6O9Z - chains A and D of the 12 polymer chains in the assembly; structure by electron microscopy, 3.03 A resolution.

Chain A:
Molecule: Translation initiation factor eIF-2B subunit epsilon
From: Homo sapiens
UniProtKB: Q13144 (EI2BE_HUMAN); residue numbers follow UniProt; this construct covers 1-721
Sequence (721 residues; numbered 1 to 721; the number before each row is that of its first residue):
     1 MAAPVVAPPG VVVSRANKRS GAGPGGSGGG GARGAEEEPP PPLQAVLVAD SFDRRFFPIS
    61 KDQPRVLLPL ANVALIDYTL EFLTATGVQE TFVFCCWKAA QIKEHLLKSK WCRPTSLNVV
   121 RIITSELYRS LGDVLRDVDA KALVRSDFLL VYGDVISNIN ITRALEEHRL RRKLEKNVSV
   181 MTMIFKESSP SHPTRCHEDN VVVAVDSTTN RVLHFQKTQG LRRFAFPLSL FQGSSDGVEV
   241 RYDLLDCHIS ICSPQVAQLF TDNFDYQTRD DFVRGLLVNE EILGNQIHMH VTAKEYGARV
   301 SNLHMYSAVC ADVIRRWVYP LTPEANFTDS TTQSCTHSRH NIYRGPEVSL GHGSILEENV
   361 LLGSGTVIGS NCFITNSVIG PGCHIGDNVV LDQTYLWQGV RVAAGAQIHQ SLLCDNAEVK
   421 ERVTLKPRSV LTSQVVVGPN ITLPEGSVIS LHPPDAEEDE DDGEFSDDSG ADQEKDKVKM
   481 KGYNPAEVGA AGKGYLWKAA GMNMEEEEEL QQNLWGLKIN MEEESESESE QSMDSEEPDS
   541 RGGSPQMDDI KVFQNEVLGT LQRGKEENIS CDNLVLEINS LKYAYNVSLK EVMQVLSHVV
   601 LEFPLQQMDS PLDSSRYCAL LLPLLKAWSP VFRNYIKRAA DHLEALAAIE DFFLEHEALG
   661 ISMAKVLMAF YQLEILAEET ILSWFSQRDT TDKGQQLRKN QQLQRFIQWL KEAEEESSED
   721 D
Unresolved in the structure: 1-40, 467-721
Differences from the reference sequence: conflict Val587 (Ile in Q13144)
Curated features (UniProtKB/Swiss-Prot):
  - modified residue: Ala2 (N-acetylalanine), Arg19 (Omega-N-methylarginine), Ser27 (Phosphoserine), Ser130 (Phosphoserine), Thr322 (Phosphothreonine), Ser450 (Phosphoserine), Ser466 (Phosphoserine), Ser469 (Phosphoserine), Ser532 (Phosphoserine), Ser540 (Phosphoserine), Ser544 (Phosphoserine), Ser717 (Phosphoserine)
  - cross-link (Glycyl lysine isopeptide (Lys-Gly)): Lys61 (interchain with G-Cter in ubiquitin), Lys103 (interchain with G-Cter in ubiquitin), Lys141 (interchain with G-Cter in ubiquitin), Lys217 (interchain with G-Cter in ubiquitin)
  - natural variant: Asp62 (D62V: In VWM5), Leu68 (L68S: In VWM5), Val73 (V73G: In VWM5), Ala74 (A74T: In VWM5), Thr91 (T91A: In VWM5), Leu106 (L106F: In VWM5), Arg113 (R113C: In VWM5; R113H: In VWM5), Arg195 (R195C: In VWM5; R195H: In VWM5), Arg269 (R269G: In VWM5; R269Q: In VWM5), Asp270 (D270H: In VWM5), Arg299 (R299H: In VWM5), Cys310 (C310F: In VWM5), 9 further natural variant entries in UniProt

Chain D:
Molecule: Translation initiation factor eIF-2B subunit beta
From: Homo sapiens
UniProtKB: P49770 (EI2BB_HUMAN); residues 2-351 here = UniProt positions 2-351
Sequence (368 residues; row label = number of the first residue in the row; numbers below 1 keep their minus sign (Met-16 is residue -16)):
   -16 MHHHHHHGGG SENLYFQSPG SAAKGSELSE RIESFVETLK RGGGPRSSEE MARETLGLLR
    44 QIITDHRWSN AGELMELIRR EGRRMTAAQP SETTVGNMVR RVLKIIREEY GRLHGRSDES
   104 DQQESLHKLL TSGGLNEDFS FHYAQLQSNI IEAINELLVE LEGTMENIAA QALEHIHSNE
   164 VIMTIGFSRT VEAFLKEAAR KRKFHVIVAE CAPFCQGHEM AVNLSKAGIE TTVMTDAAIF
   224 AVMSRVNKVI IGTKTILANG ALRAVTGTHT LALAAKHHST PLIVCAPMFK LSPQFPNEED
   284 SFHKFVAPEE VLPFTEGDIL EKVSVHCPVF DYVPPELITL FISNIGGNAP SYIYRLMSEL
   344 YHPDDHVL
Unresolved in the structure: -16 to 7, 99-124
Differences from the reference sequence: initiating methionine (-16); expression tag (-15 to 1)
Curated features (UniProtKB/Swiss-Prot):
  - natural variant: Val85 (V85E: In VWM2), Ala127 (A127V: Found in a patient with Rett syndrome-like phenotype; uncertain significance), Ser171 (S171F: In VWM2), Pro196 (P196S: In VWM2), Gly200 (G200V: In VWM2), Glu213 (E213G: In VWM2), Cys268 (C268Y: In VWM2), Lys273 (K273R: In VWM2), Val316 (V316D: In VWM2), Gly329 (G329V: In VWM2)
What the authors report for this chain:
  - mutagenesis - N132D: increased catalytic activity with Eukaryotic translation initiation factor 2 subunit 1

Interface between chain A and chain D:
Pairs across the interface (42):
  Glu81(A) - Arg24(D)  salt bridge
  Thr84(A) - Arg24(D)
  Ala85(A) - Arg24(D)
  Lys110(A) - Glu20(D)  salt bridge
  Thr115(A) - Glu16(D)
  Lys186(A) - Phe297(D)
  Glu187(A) - Phe297(D)
  Glu187(A) - Thr298(D)
  Ser188(A) - Phe297(D)
  Ser189(A) - Gly300(D)
  Ser191(A) - Gly300(D)
  Ser191(A) - Asp301(D)  hydrogen bond (side chain-backbone)
  His192(A) - Phe297(D)
  His192(A) - Gly300(D)
  His192(A) - Leu303(D)
  Pro193(A) - Glu304(D)
  Thr194(A) - Phe297(D)
  Ala293(A) - Glu292(D)
  Lys294(A) - Glu292(D)
  Tyr296(A) - Phe297(D)  hydrophobic
  Asp312(A) - Phe297(D)
  Arg315(A) - Pro291(D)
  Arg315(A) - Leu303(D)
  Arg315(A) - Glu304(D)
  Arg316(A) - Phe288(D)
  Arg316(A) - Ala290(D)
  Arg316(A) - Pro291(D)
  Trp317(A) - Ala290(D)
  Trp317(A) - Pro291(D)
  Trp317(A) - Leu295(D)
  Trp317(A) - Phe297(D)  hydrophobic
  Trp317(A) - Leu303(D)  hydrophobic
  Tyr319(A) - Phe288(D)
  Tyr319(A) - Val289(D)  hydrophobic
  Tyr319(A) - Ala290(D)
  Pro320(A) - Arg24(D)
  Ala325(A) - Lys23(D)
  Asn326(A) - Lys23(D)
  His337(A) - Phe288(D)
  His340(A) - His309(D)
  Asn341(A) - His309(D)
  Glu358(A) - Ser307(D)  hydrogen bond
Also at the interface, not in a pair above, chain A (30 interface residues in all): Leu117, Gln393
Also at the interface, not in a pair above, chain D (22 interface residues in all): Glu13, Ser284, Lys287, Val306

In short:
30 residues of chain A and 22 residues of chain D are in contact; the contacts include 2 hydrogen bonds and 2
salt bridges. Polar contacts include Glu81(A)-Arg24(D), Lys110(A)-Glu20(D) and Ser191(A)-Asp301(D). From the
paper: N132D of chain D increases catalytic activity with Eukaryotic translation initiation factor 2 subunit
1.
Chain A is Translation initiation factor eIF-2B subunit epsilon and chain D is Translation initiation factor
eIF-2B subunit beta, both from Homo sapiens; the structure, Electron cryo-microscopy of the eukaryotic
translation initiation factor 2B bound to eukaryotic translation initiation factor 2 ..., was determined by
electron microscopy, deposited together with 6O81 and 6O85.
